PDB entry 5AE9 | X-ray diffraction, 2.44 A resolution | chain A

# Chain A
Protein: Phosphatidylinositol 4,5-bisphosphate 3-kinase catalytic subunit delta isoform
Source organism: Mus musculus
Notes: EC 2.7.1.137, 2.7.1.153; fragment: p110 subunit
Reference sequence: O35904 (PK3CD_MOUSE); the construct has insertions or renumbered stretches relative to UniProt, so the offset changes along the chain: 106-507 = UniProt 106-507; 509-1044 = UniProt 508-1043
Chain sequence (940 residues; row label = number of the first residue in the row):
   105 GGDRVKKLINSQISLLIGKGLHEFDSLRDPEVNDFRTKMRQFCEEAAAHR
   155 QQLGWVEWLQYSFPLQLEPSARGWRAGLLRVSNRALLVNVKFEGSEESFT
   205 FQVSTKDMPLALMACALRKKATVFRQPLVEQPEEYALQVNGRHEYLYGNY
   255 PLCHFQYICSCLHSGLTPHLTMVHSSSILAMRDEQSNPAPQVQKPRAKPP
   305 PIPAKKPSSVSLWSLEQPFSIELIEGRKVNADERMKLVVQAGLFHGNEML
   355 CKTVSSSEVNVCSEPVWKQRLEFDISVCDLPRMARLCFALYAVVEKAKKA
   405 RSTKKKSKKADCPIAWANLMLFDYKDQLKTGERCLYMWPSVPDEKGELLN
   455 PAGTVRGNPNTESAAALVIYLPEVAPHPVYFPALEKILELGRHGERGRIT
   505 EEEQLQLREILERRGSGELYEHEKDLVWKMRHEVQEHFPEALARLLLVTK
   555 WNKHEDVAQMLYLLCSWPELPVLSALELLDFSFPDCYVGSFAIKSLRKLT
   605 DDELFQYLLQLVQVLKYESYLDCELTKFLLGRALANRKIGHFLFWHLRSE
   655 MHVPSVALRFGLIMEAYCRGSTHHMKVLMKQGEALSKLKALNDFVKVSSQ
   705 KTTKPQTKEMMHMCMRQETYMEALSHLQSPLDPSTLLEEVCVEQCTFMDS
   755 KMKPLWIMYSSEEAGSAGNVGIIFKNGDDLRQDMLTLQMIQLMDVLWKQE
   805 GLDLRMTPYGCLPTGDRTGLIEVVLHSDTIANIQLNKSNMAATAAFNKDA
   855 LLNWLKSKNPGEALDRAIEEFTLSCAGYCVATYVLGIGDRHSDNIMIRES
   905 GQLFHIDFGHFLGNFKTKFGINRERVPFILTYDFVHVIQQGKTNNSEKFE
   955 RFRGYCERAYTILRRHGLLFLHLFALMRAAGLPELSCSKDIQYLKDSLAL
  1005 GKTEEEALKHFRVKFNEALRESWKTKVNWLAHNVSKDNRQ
Disordered / not traced: 105-107, 178-186, 292-314, 399-414, 446-451, 518-521, 919-927, 1033-1044
Sequence notes: expression tag (105); insertion (508)
UniProt features mapped onto this chain:
  - region: F751 to K757 (G-loop), G890 to N898 (Catalytic loop), H909 to T935 (Activation loop)
  - modified residue: Y524 (Phosphotyrosine), S1039 (Phosphoserine)
Small-molecule neighbours: OKO (N-[5-[4-(5-{[(2R,6S)-2,6-dimethyl-4-morpholinyl]methyl}-1,3-oxazol-2-yl)-1H-indazol-6-yl]-2-(methyloxy)-3-pyridinyl]methanesulfonamide): T750, M752, S754, P758, W760, I777, K779, L784, D787, Y813, I825, E826, V827, V828, S831, D832, T833, M900, I910, D911

# Summary
Bound to chain A: compound OKO.
Chain A is Phosphatidylinositol 4,5-bisphosphate 3-kinase catalytic subunit delta isoform (Mus musculus); the
structure, Crystal structure of mouse PI3 kinase delta in complex with GSK2292767, was determined by X-ray
diffraction, deposited together with 5AE8.
